PDB entry 9EOA | electron microscopy, 3.27 A resolution | chains A and B of the 7 polymer chains in the assembly

[Chain A]
Name: Fanconi-associated nuclease 1
Organism: Homo sapiens
Notes: EC 3.1.21.-, 3.1.4.1
UniProt: Q9Y2M0 (FAN1_HUMAN); residues 372-1007 here = UniProt positions 372-1007
Amino-acid sequence (636 residues; numbered 372 to 1007; the number before each row is that of its first residue):
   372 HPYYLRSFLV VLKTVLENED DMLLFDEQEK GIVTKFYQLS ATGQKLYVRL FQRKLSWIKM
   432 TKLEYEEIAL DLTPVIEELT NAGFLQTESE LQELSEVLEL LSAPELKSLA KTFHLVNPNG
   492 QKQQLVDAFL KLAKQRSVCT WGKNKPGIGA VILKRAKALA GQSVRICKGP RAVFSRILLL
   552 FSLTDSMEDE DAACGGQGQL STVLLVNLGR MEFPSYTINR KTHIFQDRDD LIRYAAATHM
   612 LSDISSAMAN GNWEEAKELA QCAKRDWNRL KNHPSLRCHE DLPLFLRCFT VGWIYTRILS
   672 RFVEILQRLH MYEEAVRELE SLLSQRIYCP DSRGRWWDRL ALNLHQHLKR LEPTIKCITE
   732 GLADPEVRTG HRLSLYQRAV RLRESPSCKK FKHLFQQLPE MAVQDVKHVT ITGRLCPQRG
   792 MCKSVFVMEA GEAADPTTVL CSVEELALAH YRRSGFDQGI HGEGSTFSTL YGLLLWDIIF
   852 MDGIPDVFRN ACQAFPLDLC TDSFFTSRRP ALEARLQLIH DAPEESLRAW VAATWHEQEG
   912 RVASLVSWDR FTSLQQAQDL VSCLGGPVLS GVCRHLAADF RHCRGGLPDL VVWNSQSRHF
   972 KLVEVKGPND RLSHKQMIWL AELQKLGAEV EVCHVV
Unresolved in the structure: 512-516, 557-570, 786-810
Curated features (UniProtKB/Swiss-Prot):
  - binding site (Mn(2+)): Glu834, Asp960, Glu975, Val976
  - natural variant: Cys871 (C871R: In KMIN), Gln929 (Q929P: In KMIN), Gly937 (G937D: In KMIN), Asp960 (D960N: In KMIN)
  - mutagenesis: Leu477 (L477P: Still localized to sites of DNA damage but the strength of the signal is diminished), Arg706 (R706A: Strongly reduced affinity for sites that have a 5'-terminal phosphate anchor at a flap of 1 nucleotide; when associated with A-952), Gln864 (Q864A: Loss of nuclease activity; when associated with A-960; A-975 and A-977), Arg952 (R952A: Strongly reduced affinity for sites that have a 5'-terminal phosphate anchor at a flap of 1 nucleotide; when associated with A-706), Asp960 (D960A: Loss of nuclease activity. Loss of nuclease activity; when associated with A-864; A-975 and A-977), Glu975 (E975A: Loss of nuclease activity; when associated with A-864; A-960 and A-977), Lys977 (K977A: Loss of nuclease activity; when associated with A-864; A-960 and A-975), Asp981 to Arg982 (Loss of nuclease activity)
From the paper describing this entry:
  - conformationally variable residues (order/disorder transition): Arg507 to Gly518
  - mutagenesis - R507H: unchanged binding to DNA
  - mutagenesis - R507H (K_d_ = 2.3 +/- 1.2 uM): decreased binding to PCNA
  - mutagenesis - D960A: abolished catalytic activity

[Chain B]
Molecule: continuous (40-nt DNA)
Sequence (40 nucleotides; row label = number of the first residue in the row; numbers below 1 keep their minus sign (DC-9 is residue -9)):
    -9 CCCGTCCAGG TCTCGTCCGC GCCACTCGTG TCCAGCGTCG
Unresolved in the structure: -9 to 0

[How chain A and chain B interact]
Residue-residue contacts (24; chain A residue first):
  Lys433(A) with DC17(B), salt bridge to the phosphate
  Ser473(A) with DG18(B), phosphate contact
  Ala474(A) with DG18(B), hydrogen bond to the phosphate
  Pro475(A) with DG18(B), phosphate contact
  Gly491(A) with DT19(B), phosphate contact
  Gln492(A) with DT19(B), phosphate contact; DG20(B), hydrogen bond to the phosphate
  Lys493(A) with DT19(B), hydrogen bond to the phosphate
  Gln494(A) with DT19(B), phosphate contact
  Thr573(A) with DG11(B), hydrogen bond to the base
  Arg679(A) with DC8(B), salt bridge to the phosphate; DG9(B), salt bridge to the phosphate
  Arg710(A) with DC7(B), salt bridge to the phosphate
  Leu713(A) with DT6(B), phosphate contact; DC7(B), phosphate contact
  Gln717(A) with DG5(B), phosphate contact; DT6(B), hydrogen bond to the phosphate
  His718(A) with DT6(B), phosphate contact; DC7(B), salt bridge to the phosphate
  Gln748(A) with DG5(B), phosphate contact
  Arg749(A) with DT6(B), salt bridge to the phosphate
  Arg752(A) with DG5(B), hydrogen bond to the phosphate; DT6(B), salt bridge to the phosphate
  Arg982(A) with DT6(B), hydrogen bond to the base
Interface residues without a listed pair, chain A (20 interface residues in all): Trp624, Asn714
Interface residues without a listed pair, chain B (11 interface residues in all): DC4

[Summary]
20 residues of chain A face 11 of chain B across their interface, with 7 hydrogen bonds and 7 salt bridges.
Polar pairs include Thr573(A)-DG11(B), Arg982(A)-DT6(B) and Ala474(A)-DG18(B). From UniProt: 4 Mn2+-binding
residues and 9 mutagenesis sites on chain A. From the paper: R507H of chain A reduces binding to PCNA;
conformational variability at Arg507(A).
Chain A is Fanconi-associated nuclease 1 (Homo sapiens) and chain B is continuous (40-nt DNA); the structure,
Cryo_EM structure of human FAN1 in complex with 5' flap DNA substrate and PCNA, was determined by electron
microscopy (same publication as 8S5A, 9EO1 and 9GY0).
